8FYD - chains J and E of the 10 polymer chains in the assembly; structure by electron microscopy, 3.90 A resolution.

[Chain J]
Molecule: 78-nt DNA strand
Sequence (78 nucleotides; each row starts with the number of its first residue):
     1 TGCGCGTGGG ATCACCCCCG CTCGTGCGGG AAAGACAGTA ATGGATTCCT TTATTTTCGC
    61 CCTTTTACGC TTACTGAC
Unresolved in the structure: 50-78

[Chain E]
Name: Cas1
Amino-acid sequence (316 residues; each row starts with the number of its first residue):
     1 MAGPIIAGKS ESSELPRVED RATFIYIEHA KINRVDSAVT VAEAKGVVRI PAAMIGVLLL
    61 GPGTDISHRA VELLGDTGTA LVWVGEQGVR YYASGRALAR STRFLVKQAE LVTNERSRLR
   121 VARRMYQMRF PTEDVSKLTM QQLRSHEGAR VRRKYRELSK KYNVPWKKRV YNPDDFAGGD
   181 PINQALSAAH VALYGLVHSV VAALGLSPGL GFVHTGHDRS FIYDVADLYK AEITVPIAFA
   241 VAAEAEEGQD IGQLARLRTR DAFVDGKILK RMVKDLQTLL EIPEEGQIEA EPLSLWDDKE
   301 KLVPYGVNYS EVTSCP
Unresolved in the structure: 1-19, 130-133, 312-316

[How chain J and chain E interact]
Residue-residue contacts (9; chain J residue first):
  DC36(J) - Gln141(E)  hydrogen bond to the base
  DA37(J) - Gln141(E)  hydrogen bond to the sugar
  DA37(J) - Gln142(E)  phosphate contact
  DA37(J) - Ser145(E)  hydrogen bond to the phosphate
  DG38(J) - Gln142(E)  hydrogen bond to the phosphate
  DG38(J) - Ser145(E)  hydrogen bond to the phosphate
  DG38(J) - His146(E)  salt bridge to the phosphate
  DT39(J) - Arg152(E)  phosphate contact
  DA40(J) - Arg152(E)  salt bridge to the phosphate

[Overview]
The chain J/chain E interface involves 5 residues from each chain; the contacts include 5 hydrogen bonds and 2
salt bridges. Polar pairs include DC36(J)-Gln141(E), DA37(J)-Gln141(E) and DA37(J)-Ser145(E).
Here chain J is a 78-nt DNA strand and chain E is Cas1. Entry 8FYD (Cryo-EM structure of
Cas1:Cas2-DEDDh:half-site integration complex bent CRISPR repeat conformation) was determined by electron
microscopy (same publication as 8FY9, 8FYA, 8FYB and 8FYC).
